PDB entry 9BRW | X-ray diffraction, 2.50 A resolution | chain A

[Chain A]
Name: Papain-like protease nsp3
Organism: Severe acute respiratory syndrome coronavirus 2
Notes: EC 3.4.19.12
UniProtKB: P0DTC1 (R1A_SARS2); residues 0-316 here correspond to UniProt positions 1563-1879 (UniProt number = residue number + 1563)
Sequence (323 residues; each row starts with the number of its first residue; numbers below 1 keep their minus sign (Met-1 is residue -1)):
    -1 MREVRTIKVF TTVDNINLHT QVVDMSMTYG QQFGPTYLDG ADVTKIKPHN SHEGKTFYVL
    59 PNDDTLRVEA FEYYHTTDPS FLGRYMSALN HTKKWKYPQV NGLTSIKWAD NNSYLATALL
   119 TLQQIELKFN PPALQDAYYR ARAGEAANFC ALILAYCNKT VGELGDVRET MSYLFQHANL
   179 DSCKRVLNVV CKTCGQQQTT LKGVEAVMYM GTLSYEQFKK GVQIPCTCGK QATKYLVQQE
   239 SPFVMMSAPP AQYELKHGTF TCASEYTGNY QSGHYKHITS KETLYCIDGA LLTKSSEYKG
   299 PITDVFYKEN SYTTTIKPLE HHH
Disordered / not traced: -1, 317-321
Sequence notes: initiating methionine (-1); engineered mutation Ser111 (Cys1674 in P0DTC1), Ser270 (Cys1833 in P0DTC1); expression tag (317-321)
Ion coordination: Zn2+: Cys189, Cys192, Cys226
Ligand contacts: A1ARL (N-(2-chlorophenyl)-1-methyl-1H-pyrazolo[3,4-d]pyrimidin-4-amine): Leu162, Gly163, Asp164, Pro247, Pro248, Tyr264, Gly266, Asn267, Tyr268, Tyr273, Thr301
What the authors report for this chain:
  - binding site for A1ARL: Tyr268

[Summary]
Chain A binds compound A1ARL. Cys189, Cys192 and Cys226 coordinate Zn2+. From the paper: a binding site for
A1ARL at Tyr268.
Chain A is Papain-like protease nsp3 (Severe acute respiratory syndrome coronavirus 2); the structure,
SARS-CoV-2 Papain-like Protease (PLpro) with Fragment 7, was determined by X-ray diffraction (same publication
as 9BRV and 9BRX).
